8K3O - chains T and A of the 22 polymer chains in the assembly; structure by electron microscopy, 3.88 A resolution.

# Chain T
Molecule: 30S ribosomal protein S20
Source organism: Escherichia coli K-12
UniProtKB: P0A7U7 (RS20_ECOLI); residues 1-87 here = UniProt positions 1-87
Sequence (87 residues; each row starts with the number of its first residue):
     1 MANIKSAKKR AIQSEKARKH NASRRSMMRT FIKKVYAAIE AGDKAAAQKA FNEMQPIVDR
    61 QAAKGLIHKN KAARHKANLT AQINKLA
Disordered / not traced: 1, 87

# Chain A
Molecule: 16S rRNA
Source organism: Escherichia coli K-12
Sequence (1554 nucleotides; each row starts with the number of its first residue):
     1 AAAUUGAAGA GUUUGAUCAU GGCUCAGAUU GAACGCUGGC GGCAGGCCUA ACACAUGCAA
    61 GUCGAACGGU AACAGGAAGA AGCUUGCUUC UUUGCUGACG AGUGGCGGAC GGGUGAGUAA
   121 UGUCUGGGAA ACUGCCUGAU GGAGGGGGAU AACUACUGGA AACGGUAGCU AAUACCGCAU
   181 AACGUCGCAA GACCAAAGAG GGGGACCUUC GGGCCUCUUG CCAUCGGAUG UGCCCAGAUG
   241 GGAUUAGCUA GUAGGUGGGG UAACGGCUCA CCUAGGCGAC GAUCCCUAGC UGGUCUGAGA
   301 GGAUGACCAG CCACACUGGA ACUGAGACAC GGUCCAGACU CCUACGGGAG GCAGCAGUGG
   361 GGAAUAUUGC ACAAUGGGCG CAAGCCUGAU GCAGCCAUGC CGCGUGUAUG AAGAAGGCCU
   421 UCGGGUUGUA AAGUACUUUC AGCGGGGAGG AAGGGAGUAA AGUUAAUACC UUUGCUCAUU
   481 GACGUUACCC GCAGAAGAAG CACCGGCUAA CUCCGUGCCA GCAGCCGCGG UAAUACGGAG
   541 GGUGCAAGCG UUAAUCGGAA UUACUGGGCG UAAAGCGCAC GCAGGCGGUU UGUUAAGUCA
   601 GAUGUGAAAU CCCCGGGCUC AACCUGGGAA CUGCAUCUGA UACUGGCAAG CUUGAGUCUC
   661 GUAGAGGGGG GUAGAAUUCC AGGUGUAGCG GUGAAAUGCG UAGAGAUCUG GAGGAAUACC
   721 GGUGGCGAAG GCGGCCCCCU GGACGAAGAC UGACGCUCAG GUGCGAAAGC GUGGGGAGCA
   781 AACAGGAUUA GAUACCCUGG UAGUCCACGC CGUAAACGAU GUCGACUUGG AGGUUGUGCC
   841 CUUGAGGCGU GGCUUCCGGA GCUAACGCGU UAAGUCGACC GCCUGGGGAG UACGGCCGCA
   901 AGGUUAAAAC UCAAAUGAAU UGACGGGGGC CCGCACAAGC GGUGGAGCAU GUGGUUUAAU
   961 UCGAUGCAAC GCGAAGAACC UUACCUGGUC UUGACAUCCA CGGAAGUUUU CAGAGAUGAG
  1021 AAUGUGCCUU CGGGAACCGU GAGACAGGUG CUGCAUGGCU GUCGUCAGCU CGUGUUGUGA
  1081 AAUGUUGGGU UAAGUCCCGC AACGAGCGCA ACCCUUAUCC UUUGUUGCCA GCGGUCCGGC
  1141 CGGGAACUCA AAGGAGACUG CCAGUGAUAA ACUGGAGGAA GGUGGGGAUG ACGUCAAGUC
  1201 AUCAUGGCCC UUACGACCAG GGCUACACAC GUGCUACAAU GGCGCAUACA AAGAGAAGCG
  1261 ACCUCGCGAG AGCAAGCGGA CCUCAUAAAG UGCGUCGUAG UCCGGAUUGG AGUCUGCAAC
  1321 UCGACUCCAU GAAGUCGGAA UCGCUAGUAA UCGUGGAUCA GAAUGCCACG GUGAAUACGU
  1381 UCCCGGGCCU UGUACACACC GCCCGUCACA CCAUGGGAGU GGGUUGCAAA AGAAGUAGGU
  1441 AGCUUAACCU UCGGGAGGGC GCUUACCACU UUGUGAUUCA UGACUGGGGU GAAGUCGUAA
  1501 CAAGGUAACC GUAGGGGAAC CUGCGGUUGG AUCACCUCCU UACCUUAAAG AAGC
Disordered / not traced: 1391-1503, 1540-1554

# How chain T and chain A interact
Residue-residue contacts (64; chain T residue first):
  Ala2(T) - G332(A)  phosphate contact
  Ala2(T) - U333(A)  hydrogen bond to the phosphate
  Asn3(T) - G331(A)  hydrogen bond to the sugar
  Asn3(T) - G332(A)  hydrogen bond to the phosphate
  Asn3(T) - G350(A)  phosphate contact
  Asn3(T) - G351(A)  hydrogen bond to the phosphate
  Ile4(T) - G61(A)  phosphate contact
  Ile4(T) - G332(A)  hydrogen bond to the phosphate
  Lys5(T) - G102(A)  salt bridge to the phosphate
  Ser6(T) - G61(A)  hydrogen bond to the base
  Ser6(T) - G107(A)  hydrogen bond to the base
  Ala7(T) - G332(A)  phosphate contact
  Lys9(T) - U103(A)  salt bridge to the phosphate
  Lys9(T) - G104(A)  base contact
  Arg10(T) - C106(A)  base contact
  Arg10(T) - G107(A)  hydrogen bond to the base
  Arg10(T) - G108(A)  base contact
  Ala11(T) - G332(A)  sugar contact
  Ile12(T) - U103(A)  phosphate contact
  Gln13(T) - G105(A)  hydrogen bond to the phosphate
  Ser14(T) - C322(A)  base contact
  Ser14(T) - U323(A)  hydrogen bond to the sugar
  Lys16(T) - G104(A)  salt bridge to the phosphate
  Arg18(T) - C322(A)  sugar contact
  His20(T) - C175(A)  hydrogen bond to the phosphate
  His20(T) - C176(A)  salt bridge to the phosphate
  Asn21(T) - U323(A)  hydrogen bond to the phosphate
  Asn21(T) - G324(A)  hydrogen bond to the phosphate
  Arg24(T) - C176(A)  salt bridge to the phosphate
  Arg24(T) - G177(A)  salt bridge to the phosphate
  Arg25(T) - U323(A)  salt bridge to the phosphate
  Tyr36(T) - G259(A)  hydrogen bond to the phosphate
  Asn52(T) - A192(A)  hydrogen bond to the sugar
  Gln55(T) - A192(A)  hydrogen bond to the base
  Gln55(T) - C193(A)  hydrogen bond to the sugar
  Pro56(T) - C193(A)  phosphate contact
  Pro56(T) - C194(A)  sugar contact
  Asp59(T) - C193(A)  sugar contact
  Asp59(T) - C194(A)  hydrogen bond to the sugar
  Arg60(T) - C178(A)  salt bridge to the phosphate
  Arg60(T) - A195(A)  salt bridge to the phosphate
  Ala63(T) - C194(A)  sugar contact
  Lys64(T) - C176(A)  phosphate contact
  His68(T) - C132(A)  hydrogen bond to the phosphate
  His68(T) - U133(A)  salt bridge to the phosphate
  His68(T) - A262(A)  sugar contact
  Lys69(T) - U224(A)  salt bridge to the phosphate
  Asn70(T) - A262(A)  hydrogen bond to the sugar
  Asn70(T) - A263(A)  phosphate contact
  Lys71(T) - G260(A)  phosphate contact
  Lys71(T) - U261(A)  salt bridge to the phosphate
  Ala73(T) - U185(A)  sugar contact
  Ala73(T) - C186(A)  sugar contact
  Arg74(T) - U261(A)  salt bridge to the phosphate
  Arg74(T) - A262(A)  salt bridge to the phosphate
  Arg74(T) - A263(A)  salt bridge to the phosphate
  His75(T) - G260(A)  salt bridge to the phosphate
  Lys76(T) - U185(A)  hydrogen bond to the sugar
  Lys76(T) - C186(A)  sugar contact
  Ala77(T) - C186(A)  phosphate contact
  Ala77(T) - G187(A)  phosphate contact
  Asn78(T) - G259(A)  phosphate contact
  Thr80(T) - C186(A)  sugar contact
  Thr80(T) - G187(A)  sugar contact
Interface residues without a listed pair, chain T (40 interface residues in all): Ala17, Gln82, Asn84
Interface residues without a listed pair, chain A (42 interface residues in all): A60, A131, G184, A189, A196, A223, G258

# In short
Chain T and chain A form an interface of 40 and 42 residues respectively; the contacts include 21 hydrogen
bonds and 16 salt bridges. Polar contacts include Ser6(T)-G61(A), Ser6(T)-G107(A) and Arg10(T)-G107(A).
Chain T is 30S ribosomal protein S20 and chain A is 16S rRNA, both from Escherichia coli K-12; the structure,
Cryo-EM structure of 30S ribosome with cleaved AP-mRNA bound complex I, was determined by electron microscopy
(same publication as 8K4E).
